4D62 - chain A; structure by X-ray diffraction, 2.50 A resolution.

Chain A:
Molecule: Fiber knob domain
Source organism: Avirulent turkey hemorrhagic enteritis virus
Notes: fragment: head domain, residues 15-165
Reference sequence: Q2TLC1 (Q2TLC1_9ADEN); numbering as in UniProt (aligned over 304-454)
Sequence (187 residues; numbered 268 to 454; the number before each row is that of its first residue):
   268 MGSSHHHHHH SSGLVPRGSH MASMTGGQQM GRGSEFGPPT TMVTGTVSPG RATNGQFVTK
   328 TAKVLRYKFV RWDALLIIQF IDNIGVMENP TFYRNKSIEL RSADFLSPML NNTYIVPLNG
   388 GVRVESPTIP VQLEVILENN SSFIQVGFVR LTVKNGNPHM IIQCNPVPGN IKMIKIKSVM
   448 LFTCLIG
Unresolved in the structure: 268-316
Differences from the reference sequence: expression tag (268-303)
Small-molecule neighbours: N-acetyl-alpha-neuraminic acid (SIA): Ile351, Gly352, Val353, Met354, Glu355, Glu392, Thr419, Val420, Lys421, Asn422, Gly423
From the paper describing this entry:
  - binding site for N-acetyl-alpha-neuraminic acid: Gly352, Val353, Met354, Glu392, Thr419, Val420, Lys421, Asn422, Gly423
  - mutagenesis - E392A: decreased binding to 3'-sialyllactose
  - mutagenesis - K421A: abolished binding to 3'-sialyllactose

Overview:
Bound to chain A: N-acetyl-alpha-neuraminic acid. From the paper: a binding site for N-acetyl-alpha-neuraminic
acid at Gly352, Val353 and Met354 among others; E392A reduces binding to 3'-sialyllactose.
Chain A is Fiber knob domain (Avirulent turkey hemorrhagic enteritis virus); the structure, Structure of the
carboxy-terminal domain of the turkey type 3 siadenovirus fibre, avirulent form complexed with ..., was
determined by X-ray diffraction (same publication as 4D63, 4CW8, 3ZPE and 3ZPF).
